3GXV - chains A and C of the 4 polymer chains in the assembly; structure by X-ray diffraction, 2.20 A resolution.

# Chain A
Protein: Replicative DNA helicase
From: Helicobacter pylori
Notes: EC 3.6.1.-; fragment: N-terminal domain, residues 1-121
UniProt: O25916 (DNAB_HELPY); numbering as in UniProt (aligned over 1-121)
Amino-acid sequence (123 residues; numbered 1 to 123; the number before each row is that of its first residue):
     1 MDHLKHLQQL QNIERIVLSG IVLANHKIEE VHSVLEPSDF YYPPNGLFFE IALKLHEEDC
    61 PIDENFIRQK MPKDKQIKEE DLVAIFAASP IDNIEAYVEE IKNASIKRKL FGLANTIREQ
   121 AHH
Disordered / not traced: 123
Differences from the reference sequence: expression tag (122-123)

# Chain C
Protein: Replicative DNA helicase
From: Helicobacter pylori
Notes: EC 3.6.1.-
UniProt: O25916 (DNAB_HELPY); residues 101-122 here = UniProt positions 101-122
Amino-acid sequence (22 residues; row label = number of the first residue in the row):
   101 IKNASIKRKL FGLANTIREQ AL

# Chain A / chain C interface
Pairs across the interface (11):
  Glu-99(A) / Arg-118(C)
  Asn-103(A) / Arg-118(C)
  Ile-106(A) / Phe-111(C)
  Ile-106(A) / Asn-115(C)
  Ile-106(A) / Arg-118(C)
  Lys-109(A) / Phe-111(C)
  Leu-110(A) / Phe-111(C)  hydrophobic
  Leu-113(A) / Lys-107(C)
  Leu-113(A) / Arg-108(C)
  Leu-113(A) / Phe-111(C)  hydrophobic
  Ile-117(A) / Arg-108(C)
Also at the interface, not in a pair above, chain A (8 interface residues in all): Lys-102
Also at the interface, not in a pair above, chain C (7 interface residues in all): Ala-104, Ala-114

# In short
Chain A and chain C form an interface of 8 and 7 residues respectively.
Here chain A is Replicative DNA helicase and chain C is Replicative DNA helicase, both from Helicobacter
pylori. Entry 3GXV (Three-dimensional structure of N-terminal domain of DnaB Helicase from Helicobacter pylori
and its interactions with primase) was determined by X-ray diffraction.
